PDB entry 7T72 | X-ray diffraction, 3.18 A resolution | chains H and A of the 3 polymer chains in the assembly

== Chain H ==
Molecule: Antibody heavy chain
Source organism: Homo sapiens
Notes: antibody fragment or engineered binder
Chain sequence (232 residues; each row starts with the number of its first residue):
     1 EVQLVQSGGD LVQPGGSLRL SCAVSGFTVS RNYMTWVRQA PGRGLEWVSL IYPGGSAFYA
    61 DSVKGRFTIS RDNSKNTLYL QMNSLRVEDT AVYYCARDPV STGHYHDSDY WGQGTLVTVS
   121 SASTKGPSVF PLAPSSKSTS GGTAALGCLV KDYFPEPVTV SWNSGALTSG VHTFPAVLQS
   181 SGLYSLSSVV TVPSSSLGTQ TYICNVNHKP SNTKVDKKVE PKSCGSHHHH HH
Not modelled in the structure: 136-141, 223-232
Disulfides: Cys-22/Cys-95, Cys-148/Cys-204

== Chain A ==
Molecule: Spike protein S1
Source organism: Severe acute respiratory syndrome coronavirus 2
Notes: fragment: Receptor Binding Domain (RBD)
Reference sequence: P0DTC2 (SPIKE_SARS2); residue numbers follow UniProt; this construct covers 333-528
Chain sequence (204 residues; row label = number of the first residue in the row):
   333 TNLCPFGEVF NATRFASVYA WNRKRISNCV ADYSVLYNSA SFSTFKCYGV SPTKLNDLCF
   393 TNVYADSFVI RGDEVRQIAP GQTGKIADYN YKLPDDFTGC VIAWNSNNLD SKVGGNYNYL
   453 YRLFRKSNLK PFERDISTEI YQAGSTPCNG VEGFNCYFPL QSYGFQPTNG VGYQPYRVVV
   513 LSFELLHAPA TVCGPKGSHH HHHH
Not modelled in the structure: 333, 521-522, 528-536
Construct notes: expression tag (529-536)
Disulfides: Cys-336/Cys-361, Cys-379/Cys-432, Cys-391/Cys-525, Cys-480/Cys-488
Glycans and other covalent adducts: N-acetylglucosamine (NAG) linked to Asn-343
UniProt features mapped onto this chain:
  - region: Arg-403 to Asp-405 (Integrin-binding motif), Asn-448 to Phe-456 (Immunodominant HLA epitope recognized by the CD8+)
  - glycosylation: Asn-343 (N-linked (GlcNAc...) (complex) asparagine)
  - natural variant: Gly-339 (G339D: In strain: Omicron/BA.1, Omicron/BA.2 and 4 more; G339H: In strain: Omicron/BA.2.75, Omicron/XBB.1.5 and 1 more), Arg-346 (R346K: In strain: Mu/B.1.621; R346T: In strain: Omicron/BQ.1.1, Omicron/XBB.1.5 and 1 more), Leu-368 (L368I: In strain: Omicron/XBB.1.5, Omicron/EG.5.1), Ser-371 (S371F: In strain: Omicron/BA.2, Omicron/BA.2.12.1 and 6 more; S371L: In strain: Omicron/BA.1), Ser-373 (S373P: In strain: Omicron/BA.1, Omicron/BA.2 and 7 more), Ser-375 (S375F: In strain: Omicron/BA.1, Omicron/BA.2 and 7 more), Thr-376 (T376A: In strain: Omicron/BA.2, Omicron/BA.2.12.1 and 5 more), Asp-405 (D405N: In strain: Omicron/BA.2, Omicron/BA.2.12.1 and 6 more), Arg-408 (R408S: In strain: Omicron/BA.2, Omicron/BA.2.12.1 and 6 more), Lys-417 (K417N: In strain: Beta/B.1.351, Omicron/BA.1 and 8 more; K417T: In strain: Gamma/P.1), Asn-440 (N440K: In strain: Omicron/BA.1, Omicron/BA.2 and 7 more), Lys-444 (K444T: In strain: Omicron/BQ.1.1), 16 further natural variant entries in UniProt
  - mutagenesis: Asn-343 (N343Q: Reduced viral infectivity), Leu-452 (L452R: Increased resistance to neutralizing antibodies. Decreases HLA binding to NF9 epitope. Increased binding affinity to human ACE2), Tyr-453 (Y453F: Decreased HLA binding to NF9 epitope. Increased binding affinity to human ACE2), Ala-475 (A475V: Increased resistance to neutralizing antibodies), Val-483 (V483A: Increased resistance to neutralizing antibodies), Glu-484 (E484D: Increased replication in human TMEM106B overexpressing cells), Phe-490 (F490L: Increased resistance to neutralizing antibodies and human covalescent sera neutralization), Gln-493 (Q493N: Reduced host ACE2-binding affinity in vitro; Q493Y: Reduced host ACE2-binding affinity in vitro), Asn-501 (N501T: Reduced host ACE2-binding affinity in vitro; N501Y: Increased binding affinity to human ACE2), His-519 (H519P: Increased resistance to human covalescent sera neutralization)

== Interface between chain H and chain A ==
Contacting residue pairs (39; chain H residue first):
  Val-2(H) with Phe-486(A), hydrophobic
  Gly-26(H) with Asn-487(A), hydrogen bond (backbone-side chain)
  Phe-27(H) with Ala-475(A); Asn-487(A)
  Thr-28(H) with Ala-475(A), hydrogen bond (backbone-backbone); Gly-476(A)
  Arg-31(H) with Tyr-473(A), hydrogen bond (backbone-side chain); Ala-475(A)
  Tyr-33(H) with Tyr-421(A); Leu-455(A), hydrogen bond (side chain-backbone); Phe-456(A), hydrophobic
  Tyr-52(H) with Gly-416(A); Lys-417(A); Asp-420(A); Tyr-421(A)
  Pro-53(H) with Tyr-421(A), hydrogen bond (backbone-side chain); Arg-457(A)
  Gly-54(H) with Tyr-421(A), hydrogen bond (backbone-side chain); Asn-460(A), hydrogen bond (backbone-side chain)
  Ser-56(H) with Asp-420(A), hydrogen bond; Asn-460(A)
  Phe-58(H) with Thr-415(A); Gly-416(A)
  Arg-97(H) with Tyr-489(A), hydrogen bond
  Val-100(H) with Tyr-489(A), hydrophobic
  Ser-101(H) with Gln-493(A), hydrogen bond (backbone-side chain)
  Thr-102(H) with Phe-456(A); Glu-484(A), hydrogen bond; Tyr-489(A); Phe-490(A); Gln-493(A)
  Gly-103(H) with Glu-484(A)
  His-104(H) with Glu-484(A), salt bridge
  Tyr-105(H) with Glu-484(A); Gly-485(A); Phe-486(A); Tyr-489(A), hydrophobic
  Asp-107(H) with Phe-486(A)
  Tyr-110(H) with Phe-486(A)
Interface residues without a listed pair, chain H (22 interface residues in all): Asn-32, Gly-55
Interface residues without a listed pair, chain A (23 interface residues in all): Ser-459, Gln-474, Ser-477, Leu-492
The authors on this interface:
  - epitope / paratope residues, chain A: Glu-484(A)

== Overview ==
22 residues of chain H face 23 of chain A across their interface; the contacts include 11 hydrogen bonds and 1
salt bridge. Polar contacts include His-104(H)/Glu-484(A), Gly-26(H)/Asn-487(A) and Arg-31(H)/Tyr-473(A).
Covalently linked N-acetylglucosamine: at Asn-343(A). Curated annotation (UniProt) lists 10 mutagenesis sites
on chain A. The paper reports the epitope/paratope residue Glu-484(A).
Chain H is Antibody heavy chain (Homo sapiens) and chain A is Spike protein S1 (Severe acute respiratory
syndrome coronavirus 2); the structure, Epitope-based selection of SARS-CoV-2 neutralizing antibodies from
convalescent patients, was determined by X-ray diffraction, deposited together with 7T5O.
